PDB entry 7RHK | electron microscopy, 3.27 A resolution | chains C and D of the 4 polymer chains in the assembly

Chain C (and D):
Molecule: cGMP-gated cation channel alpha-1
Source organism: Homo sapiens
Notes: chain D of this document is another copy of the same molecule, construct and numbering; everything in this record applies to it too
Reference sequence: P29973 (CNGA1_HUMAN); residues 144-690 here = UniProt positions 144-690
Sequence (560 residues; row label = number of the first residue in the row):
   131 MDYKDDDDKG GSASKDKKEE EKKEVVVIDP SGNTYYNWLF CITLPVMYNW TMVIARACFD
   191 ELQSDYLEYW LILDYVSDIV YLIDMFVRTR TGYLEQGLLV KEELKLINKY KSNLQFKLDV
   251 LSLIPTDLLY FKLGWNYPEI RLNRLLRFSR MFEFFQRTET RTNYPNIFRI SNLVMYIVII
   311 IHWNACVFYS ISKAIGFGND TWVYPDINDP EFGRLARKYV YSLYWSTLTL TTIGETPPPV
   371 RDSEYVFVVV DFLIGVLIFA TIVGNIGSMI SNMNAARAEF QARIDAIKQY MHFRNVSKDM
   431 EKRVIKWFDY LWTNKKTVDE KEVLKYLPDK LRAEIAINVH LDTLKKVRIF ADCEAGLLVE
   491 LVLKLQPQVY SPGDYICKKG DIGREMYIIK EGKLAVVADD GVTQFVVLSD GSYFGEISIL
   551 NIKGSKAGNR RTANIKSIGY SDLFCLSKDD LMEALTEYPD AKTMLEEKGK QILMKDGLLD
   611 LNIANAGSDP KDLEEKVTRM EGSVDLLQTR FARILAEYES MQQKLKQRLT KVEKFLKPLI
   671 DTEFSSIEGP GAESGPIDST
Not modelled in the structure: 131-155, 606-690 (chain D: 131-155, 610-690)
Construct notes: expression tag (131-143)
Ligand contacts:
  - 5H0 ((2R,3R)-5-[2-(dimethylamino)ethyl]-2-(4-methoxyphenyl)-4-oxo-2,3,4,5-tetrahydro-1,5-benzothiazepin-3-yl acetate): Thr361, Ile363, Val386, Phe389
  - cyclic guanosine monophosphate (PCG): Val526, Phe535, Val536, Phe544, Gly545, Ile547, Ser548, Arg560, Arg561, Thr562, Ala563, Ile565
Curated features (UniProtKB/Swiss-Prot):
  - binding site (3',5'-cyclic GMP): Gly541
From the paper describing this entry:
  - binding site for 5H0: Phe389

Interface between chain C and chain D:
Contacting residue pairs - 98 pairs, chain C then chain D:
  Leu224(C) with Tyr440(D), hydrophobic; Asn444(D)
  Gln226(C) with Lys520(D); Glu521(D); Gly522(D), hydrogen bond (side chain-backbone); Lys523(D); Asp540(D), hydrogen bond
  Gly227(C) with Glu521(D); Gly569(D); Tyr570(D), hydrogen bond (backbone-backbone)
  Leu228(C) with Lys523(D); Ile568(D), hydrophobic; Gly569(D)
  Thr290(C) with Arg407(D); Trp442(D)
  Ile363(C) with Leu358(D); Thr361(D); Thr362(D)
  Gly364(C) with Glu365(D)
  Pro369(C) with Tyr354(D)
  Val370(C) with Arg347(D), hydrogen bond (backbone-side chain)
  Asp372(C) with Arg344(D), salt bridge; Ala346(D); Arg347(D), salt bridge; Val350(D)
  Tyr375(C) with Arg347(D); Val350(D), hydrophobic; Tyr351(D); Tyr354(D), hydrophobic
  Val376(C) with Val350(D), hydrophobic
  Val378(C) with Tyr354(D), hydrophobic
  Val379(C) with Leu353(D), hydrophobic; Tyr354(D), hydrophobic
  Phe382(C) with Tyr354(D), hydrophobic; Thr357(D); Leu358(D), hydrophobic
  Leu383(C) with Val308(D), hydrophobic; Ile311(D), hydrophobic
  Leu387(C) with Ile300(D), hydrophobic; Val304(D), hydrophobic; Ile396(D), hydrophobic
  Phe389(C) with Phe389(D), hydrophobic
  Ala390(C) with Ile392(D), hydrophobic; Val393(D), hydrophobic; Ile396(D), hydrophobic
  Thr391(C) with Ile396(D); Ile400(D)
  Val393(C) with Val393(D), hydrophobic
  Gly394(C) with Gly397(D); Ile400(D)
  Asn395(C) with Ile400(D)
  Ser398(C) with Ile400(D); Ser401(D); Asn404(D)
  Asn402(C) with Asn404(D); Ala408(D)
  Lys445(C) with Gln419(D)
  Lys446(C) with Phe423(D)
  Thr447(C) with Gln419(D)
  Glu450(C) with Tyr420(D), hydrogen bond; Arg424(D), salt bridge
  Val453(C) with Ala416(D); Ile417(D); Tyr420(D), hydrophobic
  Leu454(C) with Ile417(D), hydrophobic; Tyr420(D)
  Tyr456(C) with Arg413(D)
  Leu457(C) with Ile417(D), hydrophobic; Phe438(D), hydrophobic
  Pro458(C) with Trp437(D); Val499(D)
  Lys460(C) with Tyr500(D); Asp504(D); Tyr505(D), hydrogen bond (side chain-backbone)
  Leu461(C) with Arg433(D); Val434(D), hydrophobic; Trp437(D)
  Glu464(C) with Arg433(D), salt bridge
  Ile465(C) with Tyr420(D), hydrophobic; Met421(D), hydrophobic; Val434(D), hydrophobic
  Asn468(C) with Val426(D); Ser427(D), hydrogen bond (side chain-backbone); Met430(D)
  Val469(C) with Arg424(D); Val426(D), hydrophobic
  Glu484(C) with Arg560(D), salt bridge
  Glu490(C) with Ile512(D); Arg514(D), salt bridge
  Glu521(C) with Phe423(D)
  Asp572(C) with Phe423(D)
  Phe574(C) with Arg424(D)
  Glu587(C) with Ile512(D); Arg514(D), salt bridge; Asn559(D); Lys578(D), salt bridge
  Tyr588(C) with Ile512(D); Arg560(D)
Other interface residues (no listed pair), chain C (58 interface residues in all): Ser161, Glu289, Pro295, Thr362, Glu365, Pro368, Arg371, Val386, Lys455, His470, Pro497
Other interface residues (no listed pair), chain D (67 interface residues in all): Phe342, Gln411, Asp439, Thr443, Asp449, Gly510

Overview:
58 residues of chain C face 67 of chain D across their interface, with 7 hydrogen bonds and 8 salt bridges.
Polar contacts include Asp372(C)-Arg344(D), Asp372(C)-Arg347(D) and Glu450(C)-Arg424(D). Chain C binds cyclic
guanosine monophosphate and compound 5H0. From UniProt: residue binding 3',5'-cyclic GMP Gly541(C) on chain C.
From the paper: a binding site for 5H0 at Phe389(C).
Both chains are cGMP-gated cation channel alpha-1 (Homo sapiens). Entry 7RHK (Cryo-EM structure of human rod
CNGA1/B1 channel in L-cis-Diltiazem-trapped closed state) was determined by electron microscopy, deposited
together with 7RH9, 7RHG, 7RHH, 7RHI, 7RHJ and 7RHL.
